6CP6 - chains S and T of the 27 polymer chains in the assembly; structure by electron microscopy, 3.60 A resolution.

[Chain S (and T)]
Name: ATP synthase subunit 9, mitochondrial
From: Saccharomyces cerevisiae
Notes: chain T of this document is another copy of the same molecule, construct and numbering; everything in this record applies to it too
UniProtKB: P61829 (ATP9_YEAST); residue numbers follow UniProt; this construct covers 1-76
Amino-acid sequence (76 residues; numbered 1 to 76; the number before each row is that of its first residue):
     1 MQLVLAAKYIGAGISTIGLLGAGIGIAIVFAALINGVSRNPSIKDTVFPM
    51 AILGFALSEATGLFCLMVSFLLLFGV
Unresolved in the structure: 75-76
Modified positions: M1 (N-formylmethionine; FME)
UniProt features mapped onto this chain:
  - site: E59 (Reversibly protonated during proton transport)
  - modified residue: M1 (N-formylmethionine)
  - natural variant: T46 (T46L: In strain: DS400/A3 and KL14-4A), L53 (L53F: In strain: DS400/A3, DS401 and 1 more), L57 (L57V: In oligomycin-resistant mutant and cross-resistance to venturicidin), C65 (C65S: In oligomycin-resistant mutant)

[How chain S and chain T interact]
Residue-residue contacts (73):
  M1(S) - Q2(T)
  L3(S) - L3(T)  hydrophobic
  L3(S) - A6(T)  hydrophobic
  V4(S) - Q2(T)
  V4(S) - L5(T)  hydrophobic
  V4(S) - A6(T)  hydrophobic
  V4(S) - Y9(T)  hydrophobic
  A7(S) - A6(T)
  A7(S) - I10(T)
  K8(S) - Y9(T)
  I10(S) - I10(T)  hydrophobic
  G11(S) - G13(T)
  I14(S) - I10(T)
  I14(S) - G13(T)
  I14(S) - I14(T)
  I14(S) - I17(T)
  S15(S) - G13(T)
  S15(S) - T16(T)
  S15(S) - I17(T)
  I17(S) - I17(T)  hydrophobic
  I17(S) - L20(T)
  G18(S) - I17(T)
  G18(S) - L19(T)
  G18(S) - L20(T)
  L20(S) - L20(T)  hydrophobic
  G21(S) - L20(T)
  G21(S) - G23(T)
  G21(S) - I24(T)  hydrogen bond (backbone-backbone)
  G25(S) - A27(T)
  I28(S) - A27(T)
  I28(S) - I28(T)  hydrophobic
  I28(S) - A31(T)  hydrophobic
  V29(S) - A27(T)
  V29(S) - I34(T)
  A32(S) - A31(T)
  A32(S) - I34(T)
  L33(S) - I34(T)  hydrophobic
  N35(S) - N35(T)
  N35(S) - S38(T)  hydrogen bond (backbone-side chain)
  G36(S) - I34(T)
  G36(S) - S38(T)
  R39(S) - S38(T)  hydrogen bond (side chain-backbone)
  R39(S) - R39(T)
  N40(S) - S38(T)  hydrogen bond (side chain-backbone)
  I43(S) - V37(T)
  I43(S) - S38(T)
  I43(S) - P41(T)  hydrophobic
  T46(S) - K44(T)
  V47(S) - V37(T)  hydrophobic
  M50(S) - K44(T)
  M50(S) - F48(T)  hydrophobic
  A51(S) - I34(T)  hydrophobic
  L53(S) - F30(T)  hydrophobic
  G54(S) - F30(T)
  L57(S) - I26(T)
  L57(S) - F30(T)  hydrophobic
  L57(S) - F55(T)  hydrophobic
  S58(S) - G23(T)
  S58(S) - I26(T)
  S58(S) - A27(T)
  T61(S) - L19(T)
  T61(S) - G23(T)
  T61(S) - I26(T)
  T61(S) - E59(T)
  F64(S) - L19(T)
  F64(S) - L66(T)
  C65(S) - L19(T)  hydrophobic
  V68(S) - L66(T)  hydrophobic
  V68(S) - S69(T)
  V68(S) - F70(T)  hydrophobic
  L71(S) - F70(T)  hydrophobic
  L71(S) - L73(T)  hydrophobic
  L72(S) - Y9(T)  hydrophobic
Also at the interface, not in a pair above, chain S (41 interface residues in all): A22, I24, I26, G62
Also at the interface, not in a pair above, chain T (35 interface residues in all): L33, I52

[Overview]
The interface between chain S and chain T involves 41 residues on one side and 35 on the other, with 4
hydrogen bonds. Among the polar pairs are N35(S)-S38(T), R39(S)-S38(T) and N40(S)-S38(T).
Both chains are ATP synthase subunit 9, mitochondrial (Saccharomyces cerevisiae). Entry 6CP6 (Monomer yeast
ATP synthase (F1Fo) reconstituted in nanodisc) was determined by electron microscopy together with 6CP3, 6CP5
and 6CP7 from the same study.
